PDB entry 8VD0 | X-ray diffraction, 2.40 A resolution | chains A and C of the 4 polymer chains in the assembly

# Chain A
Name: MHC class II HLA-DQ-alpha chain
Source organism: Homo sapiens
UniProtKB: Q30069 (Q30069_HUMAN); the construct lacks a stretch of the UniProt sequence, so the offset changes along the chain: -1 to 9 = UniProt 1-11; 10-182 = UniProt 13-185
Chain sequence (185 residues; row label = number of the first residue in the row; numbers below 1 keep their minus sign (Glu-1 is residue -1)):
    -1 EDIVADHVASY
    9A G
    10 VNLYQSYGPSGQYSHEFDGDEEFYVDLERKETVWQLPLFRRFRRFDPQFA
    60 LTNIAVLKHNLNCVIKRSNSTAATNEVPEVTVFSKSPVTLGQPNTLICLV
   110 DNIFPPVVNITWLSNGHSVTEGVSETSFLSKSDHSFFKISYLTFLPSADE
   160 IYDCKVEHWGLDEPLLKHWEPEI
Not modelled in the structure: -1, 182
Disulfides: Cys107-Cys163
Covalently attached groups: N-acetylglucosamine (NAG) linked to Asn78, Asn118
Differences from the reference sequence: engineered mutation Cys72 (Ile75 in Q30069)

# Chain C
Name: Hybrid insulin peptide (HIP; InsC8-15-IAPP74-80), MHC class II HLA-DQ-beta-1 chimera
Source organism: Homo sapiens
UniProtKB: O19707 (O19707_HUMAN); residues 19-210 here correspond to UniProt positions 1-192 (UniProt number = residue number - 18)
Chain sequence (213 residues; numbered -2 to 210; the number before each row is that of its first residue; numbers below 1 keep their minus sign (Gly-2 is residue -2)):
    -2 GQVELGGGNAVEVCKGGSGGSRDSPEDFVYQFKGMCYFTNGTERVRLVTR
    48 YIYNREEYARFDSDVGVYRAVTPLGPPAAEYWNSQKEVLERTRAELDTVC
    98 RHNYQLELRTTLQRRVEPTVTISPSRTEALNHHNLLVCSVTDFYPAQIKV
   148 RWFRNDQEETTGVVSTPLIRNGDWTFQILVMLEMTPQRGDVYTCHVEHPS
   198 LQNPIIVEWRAQS
Not modelled in the structure: 14-20, 122-130, 208-210
Disulfides: Cys33-Cys97, Cys135-Cys191

# Chain A / chain C interface
Residue-residue contacts (162; chain A residue first):
  Ile1(A) - Tyr34(C)  hydrophobic
  Ile1(A) - Arg43(C)
  Ile1(A) - Val45(C)  hydrophobic
  Ile1(A) - Arg47(C)
  Ala3(A) - Tyr34(C)  hydrophobic
  Ala3(A) - Phe35(C)
  Ala3(A) - Thr36(C)
  Asp4(A) - Phe35(C)  hydrogen bond (backbone-backbone)
  Asp4(A) - Thr36(C)
  Asp4(A) - Asn37(C)  hydrogen bond (side chain-backbone)
  His5(A) - Cys33(C)
  His5(A) - Tyr34(C)
  His5(A) - Phe35(C)  hydrogen bond (backbone-backbone)
  His5(A) - Leu109(C)
  Val6(A) - Cys33(C)
  Val6(A) - Tyr34(C)  hydrophobic
  Ala7(A) - Gly31(C)
  Ala7(A) - Met32(C)
  Ala7(A) - Cys33(C)  hydrogen bond (backbone-backbone)
  Ser8(A) - Gly31(C)
  Ser8(A) - Met32(C)
  Tyr9(A) - Gly3(C)
  Tyr9(A) - Gly4(C)  hydrogen bond (backbone-backbone)
  Tyr9(A) - Gly31(C)  hydrogen bond (backbone-backbone)
  Tyr9(A) - Cys33(C)  hydrophobic
  Tyr9(A) - Val96(C)  hydrophobic
  Tyr9(A) - Asn100(C)
  Tyr9(A) - Glu104(C)  hydrogen bond
  Gly9A(A) - Phe29(C)
  Gly9A(A) - Lys30(C)
  Gly9A(A) - Gly31(C)  hydrogen bond (backbone-backbone)
  Val10(A) - Phe29(C)
  Asn11(A) - Tyr27(C)
  Asn11(A) - Gln28(C)
  Asn11(A) - Phe29(C)  hydrogen bond (backbone-backbone)
  Leu12(A) - Val26(C)  hydrophobic
  Leu12(A) - Tyr27(C)
  Tyr13(A) - Val26(C)
  Tyr13(A) - Tyr27(C)  hydrogen bond (backbone-backbone)
  Gln14(A) - Asp24(C)
  Gln14(A) - Phe25(C)
  Gln14(A) - Val26(C)
  Ser15(A) - Asp24(C)  hydrogen bond
  Ser15(A) - Phe25(C)  hydrogen bond (side chain-backbone)
  Tyr16(A) - Asp24(C)  hydrogen bond (backbone-side chain)
  Tyr22(A) - Gly3(C)
  His24(A) - Leu2(C)
  His24(A) - Gly3(C)
  Phe26(A) - Glu104(C)
  Phe26(A) - Thr108(C)
  Phe26(A) - Leu109(C)  hydrophobic
  Phe26(A) - Trp171(C)
  Asp27(A) - Arg167(C)  hydrogen bond (backbone-side chain)
  Gly28(A) - Arg167(C)
  Asp29(A) - Tyr141(C)
  Asp29(A) - Arg167(C)  salt bridge
  Asp29(A) - Trp171(C)
  Glu30(A) - Trp171(C)  hydrogen bond (backbone-side chain)
  Glu31(A) - Glu104(C)
  Glu31(A) - Thr108(C)
  Glu31(A) - Trp171(C)
  Trp43(A) - Glu1(C)
  Leu45(A) - Arg111(C)
  Leu45(A) - Trp171(C)  hydrophobic
  Leu47(A) - Thr107(C)
  Phe48(A) - Thr108(C)
  Phe48(A) - Trp171(C)  hydrophobic
  Arg52(A) - Glu1(C)  salt bridge
  Arg52(A) - Asn100(C)
  Arg52(A) - Leu103(C)
  Arg52(A) - Glu104(C)  salt bridge
  Arg52(A) - Thr107(C)
  Arg53(A) - Gly-2(C)
  Arg53(A) - Gln-1(C)  hydrogen bond (side chain-backbone)
  Arg53(A) - Val0(C)
  Arg53(A) - Glu1(C)  hydrogen bond (backbone-backbone)
  Phe54(A) - Glu1(C)
  Asp55(A) - Val0(C)
  Phe58(A) - Leu2(C)  hydrophobic
  Phe58(A) - Gly3(C)
  Phe58(A) - Gly4(C)
  Asn62(A) - Gly4(C)  hydrogen bond (side chain-backbone)
  Asn62(A) - Asn6(C)  hydrogen bond (backbone-side chain)
  Val65(A) - Asn6(C)
  Val65(A) - Ala7(C)
  Val65(A) - Val8(C)  hydrophobic
  Leu66(A) - Asn6(C)
  Leu66(A) - Tyr27(C)  hydrophobic
  Leu66(A) - Phe29(C)  hydrophobic
  His68(A) - Val8(C)
  His68(A) - Glu9(C)
  His68(A) - Cys11(C)  hydrogen bond (side chain-backbone)
  His68(A) - Gly13(C)
  Asn69(A) - Ala7(C)  hydrogen bond (side chain-backbone)
  Asn69(A) - Val8(C)
  Asn69(A) - Glu9(C)  hydrogen bond (side chain-backbone)
  Asn69(A) - Tyr27(C)  hydrogen bond
  Leu70(A) - Phe25(C)
  Leu70(A) - Val26(C)
  Leu70(A) - Tyr27(C)  hydrophobic
  Leu70(A) - Tyr50(C)  hydrophobic
  Cys72(A) - Glu9(C)
  Cys72(A) - Cys11(C)  disulfide
  Val73(A) - Glu9(C)
  Val73(A) - Tyr50(C)  hydrophobic
  Val73(A) - Tyr55(C)
  Val73(A) - Leu71(C)  hydrophobic
  Ile74(A) - Phe25(C)  hydrophobic
  Ile74(A) - Tyr50(C)
  Arg76(A) - Glu9(C)  salt bridge
  Arg76(A) - Val10(C)
  Arg76(A) - Tyr55(C)
  Arg76(A) - Leu71(C)  hydrogen bond (side chain-backbone)
  Ser77(A) - Tyr50(C)  hydrogen bond
  Ser77(A) - Leu71(C)
  Ser79(A) - Phe25(C)
  Thr80(A) - Phe25(C)
  Thr80(A) - Tyr50(C)  hydrogen bond (backbone-side chain)
  Thr80(A) - Asn51(C)  hydrogen bond (backbone-side chain)
  Ala81(A) - Asp24(C)
  Ala81(A) - Phe25(C)  hydrophobic
  Ala81(A) - Asn51(C)
  Ala82(A) - Asp24(C)  hydrogen bond (backbone-backbone)
  Ala82(A) - Asn51(C)
  Glu85(A) - Arg52(C)  salt bridge
  Phe92(A) - Ile166(C)  hydrophobic
  Phe92(A) - Asn168(C)
  Phe92(A) - Gln174(C)
  Ser93(A) - Gln174(C)  hydrogen bond (backbone-side chain)
  Lys94(A) - Thr138(C)
  Lys94(A) - Asp139(C)
  Lys94(A) - Asp170(C)  salt bridge
  Lys94(A) - Thr172(C)
  Lys94(A) - Gln174(C)
  Ser95(A) - Asp139(C)
  Pro96(A) - Thr118(C)
  Pro96(A) - Thr138(C)
  Ile106(A) - Asn168(C)
  Phe113(A) - Val26(C)  hydrophobic
  Phe113(A) - Gln28(C)
  Phe113(A) - Asn51(C)
  Phe113(A) - Arg52(C)
  Pro114(A) - Asp24(C)
  Ser139(A) - Lys30(C)
  Lys140(A) - Lys30(C)  hydrogen bond (backbone-side chain)
  Asp142(A) - Arg52(C)  salt bridge
  His143(A) - Gln28(C)  hydrogen bond (backbone-side chain)
  His143(A) - Lys30(C)  hydrogen bond
  His143(A) - Ile49(C)
  His143(A) - Arg52(C)
  His143(A) - Glu54(C)  salt bridge
  Ser144(A) - Arg52(C)
  Phe145(A) - Gln28(C)
  Ile148(A) - Arg167(C)
  Ile148(A) - Asn168(C)
  Ile148(A) - Gly169(C)
  Tyr150(A) - Asn168(C)  hydrogen bond (side chain-backbone)
  Tyr150(A) - Gly169(C)  hydrogen bond (side chain-backbone)
  Tyr150(A) - Asp170(C)  hydrogen bond (side chain-backbone)
  Trp168(A) - Ser21(C)
  Trp168(A) - Pro22(C)
  Trp168(A) - Asp24(C)
Other interface residues (no listed pair), chain A (74 interface residues in all): Val2, Gln44, Phe51, Asn84, Pro115, Val116, Thr135, Phe146
Other interface residues (no listed pair), chain C (69 interface residues in all): Gly5, Lys12, Glu23, Tyr48, Pro74, Ala75, Tyr101, Ser136, Phe173
Inter-chain disulfides: Cys72(A)-Cys11(C)

# In short
The interface between chain A and chain C involves 74 residues on one side and 69 on the other, with 1
disulfide bond, 35 hydrogen bonds and 8 salt bridges. Polar pairs include Asp29(A)-Arg167(C), Arg52(A)-Glu1(C)
and Arg52(A)-Glu104(C). N-acetylglucosamine is covalently linked to Asn78(A) and Asn118(A).
Here chain A is MHC class II HLA-DQ-alpha chain and chain C is Hybrid insulin peptide (HIP;
InsC8-15-IAPP74-80), MHC class II HLA-DQ-beta-1 chimera, both from Homo sapiens. Entry 8VD0 (Human TCR ET650-4
in complex with DQ8-InsC8-15-IAPP2) was determined by X-ray diffraction (same publication as 8VCX, 8VCY, 8VD2,
8VDD and 8VDU).
